Entry 6FUX (X-ray diffraction, 1.65 A resolution); this record covers chain A.

# Chain A
Name: Aminoglycoside phosphotransferase
Organism: Streptomyces rimosus subsp. rimosus ATCC 10970
Reference sequence: L8EXH9 (L8EXH9_STRRM); numbering as in UniProt (aligned over 1-272)
Sequence (272 residues; each row starts with the number of its first residue):
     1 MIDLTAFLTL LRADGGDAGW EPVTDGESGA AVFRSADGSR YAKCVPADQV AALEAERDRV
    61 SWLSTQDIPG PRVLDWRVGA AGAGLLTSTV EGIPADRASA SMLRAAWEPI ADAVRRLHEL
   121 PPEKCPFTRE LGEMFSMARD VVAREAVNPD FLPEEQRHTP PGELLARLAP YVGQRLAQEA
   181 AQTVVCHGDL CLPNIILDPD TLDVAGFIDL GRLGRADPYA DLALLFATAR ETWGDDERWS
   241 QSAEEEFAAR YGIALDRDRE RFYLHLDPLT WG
Disordered / not traced: 25-29
Ligand contacts:
  - ADP (adenosine-5'-diphosphate): Thr24, Val32, Tyr41, Pro71, Thr87, Ser88, Thr89, Val90, Pro94, Arg97, Pro193, Ile208, Asp209
  - streptomycin (SRY): Asp150, Phe151, Leu152, Pro153, Glu154, Arg157, Asp189, Cys191, Pro193, Asn194, Asp209, Leu224, Ala227, Thr228, Glu231, Leu264, Asp267, Pro268, Trp271

# Summary
Ligands of chain A: ADP and streptomycin.
Chain A is Aminoglycoside phosphotransferase (Streptomyces rimosus subsp. rimosus ATCC 10970); the structure,
Structure of aminoglycoside phosphotransferase APH(3'')-Id from Streptomyces rimosus ATCC10970 in complex with
ADP and streptomycin, was determined by X-ray diffraction (same publication as 6FUC).
